7TAT - chains F and G of the 9 polymer chains in the assembly; structure by electron microscopy, 3.20 A resolution.

== Chain F ==
Name: S2K146 Fab heavy chain
Organism: Homo sapiens
Notes: antibody fragment or engineered binder
Chain sequence (122 residues; numbered 1 to 122; the number before each row is that of its first residue):
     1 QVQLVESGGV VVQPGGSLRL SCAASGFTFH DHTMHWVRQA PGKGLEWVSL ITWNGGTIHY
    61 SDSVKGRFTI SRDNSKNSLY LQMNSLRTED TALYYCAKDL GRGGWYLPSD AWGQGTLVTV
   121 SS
Disordered / not traced: 121-122
Disulfide bonds: Cys22-Cys96

== Chain G ==
Name: S2K146 Fab light chain
Organism: Homo sapiens
Notes: antibody fragment or engineered binder
Chain sequence (109 residues; each row starts with the number of its first residue):
     1 QSVLTQPPSA SGTPGQRVTI SCSGSSANIG SNTVNWYQHL PGTAPKLLIY SNNQRPSGVP
    61 DRFSGSKSGT SASLAISGLQ SEDEADYYCA AWDDSLKGVF GGGTKLTVL
Disordered / not traced: 109
Disulfide bonds: Cys22-Cys89

== How chain F and chain G interact ==
Contacting residue pairs (9):
  Gly44(F) - Gly102(G)
  Leu45(F) - Phe100(G)
  Trp47(F) - Gly98(G)
  Tyr60(F) - Lys97(G)
  Ser109(F) - Leu47(G)
  Asp110(F) - Leu47(G)
  Trp112(F) - Ala44(G)  hydrophobic
  Trp112(F) - Pro45(G)
  Gly113(F) - Ala44(G)
Other interface residues (no listed pair), chain G (10 interface residues in all): Lys46, Pro56, Gly101

== Summary ==
Chain F and chain G form an interface of 8 and 10 residues respectively.
Chain F is S2K146 Fab heavy chain and chain G is S2K146 Fab light chain, both from Homo sapiens; the
structure, SARS-CoV-2 spike in complex with the S2K146 neutralizing antibody Fab fragment (two
receptor-binding domains open), was determined by electron microscopy (same publication as 7TAS).
